PDB entry 6KTV | X-ray diffraction, 2.20 A resolution | chain A

# Chain A
Protein: Sulfurtransferase
From: Chlorobium limicola
UniProt: B3ECE3 (B3ECE3_CHLL2); residue numbers follow UniProt; this construct covers 2-457
Amino-acid sequence (460 residues; each row starts with the number of its first residue; numbers below 1 keep their minus sign (Gly-2 is residue -2)):
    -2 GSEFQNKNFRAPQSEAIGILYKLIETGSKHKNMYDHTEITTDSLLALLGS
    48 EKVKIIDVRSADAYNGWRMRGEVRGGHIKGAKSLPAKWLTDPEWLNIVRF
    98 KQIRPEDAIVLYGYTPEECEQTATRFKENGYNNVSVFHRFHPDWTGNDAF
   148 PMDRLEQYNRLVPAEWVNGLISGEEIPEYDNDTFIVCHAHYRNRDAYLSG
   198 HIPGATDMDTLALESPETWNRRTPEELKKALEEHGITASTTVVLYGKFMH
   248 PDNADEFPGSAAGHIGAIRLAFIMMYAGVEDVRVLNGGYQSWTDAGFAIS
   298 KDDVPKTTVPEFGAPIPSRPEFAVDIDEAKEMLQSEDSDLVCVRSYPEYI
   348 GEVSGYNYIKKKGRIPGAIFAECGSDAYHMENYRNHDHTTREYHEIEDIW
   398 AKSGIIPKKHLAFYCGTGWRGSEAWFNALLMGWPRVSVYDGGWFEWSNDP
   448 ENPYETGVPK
Not modelled in the structure: -2 to 26
Modified residues: Cys412 (S-mercaptocysteine; CSS)
Sequence notes: expression tag (-2 to 1)
Metal / ion sites: Mg2+: Trp216, Asn217, Thr414, Asp437
Ligand contacts:
  - N,N,N-trimethyl-histidine (AVJ): Tyr188, Glu211, Trp216, Gly256, Tyr353, Tyr355, Ala374, Tyr375, Cys412, Thr414, Trp416, Arg417
  - Ni2+ (NI): Met329, Leu330, Gln331, Ser332, Ser335, Asp336
From the paper describing this entry:
  - catalytic residues: Cys412
  - mutagenesis - C116A/C184A/C339A/C370A: decreased catalytic activity
  - binding site for N,N,N-trimethyl-histidine: Tyr353, Cys412, Thr414
  - catalytic residues: Tyr353, Thr414 (from molecular simulation)

# Summary
Bound to chain A: N,N,N-trimethyl-histidine and Ni2+. Trp216, Asn217, Thr414 and Asp437 form the Mg2+ site.
The paper reports catalytic residues Cys412, Tyr353 and Thr414; C116A/C184A/C339A/C370A reduce catalytic
activity.
Chain A is Sulfurtransferase (Chlorobium limicola); the structure, The structure of EanB complex with
hercynine and persulfided Cys412, was determined by X-ray diffraction (same publication as 6KTW, 6KTX, 6KTZ,
6KU1 and 6KU2).
